4XPA - chains L and H of the 3 polymer chains in the assembly; structure by X-ray diffraction, 2.95 A resolution.

Chain L:
Molecule: Antibody fragment heavy chain-protein, 9D5-heavy chain
Source organism: Mus musculus
Notes: antibody fragment or engineered binder
Chain sequence (237 residues; numbered -21 to 215; the number before each row is that of its first residue; numbers below 1 keep their minus sign (Met-21 is residue -21)):
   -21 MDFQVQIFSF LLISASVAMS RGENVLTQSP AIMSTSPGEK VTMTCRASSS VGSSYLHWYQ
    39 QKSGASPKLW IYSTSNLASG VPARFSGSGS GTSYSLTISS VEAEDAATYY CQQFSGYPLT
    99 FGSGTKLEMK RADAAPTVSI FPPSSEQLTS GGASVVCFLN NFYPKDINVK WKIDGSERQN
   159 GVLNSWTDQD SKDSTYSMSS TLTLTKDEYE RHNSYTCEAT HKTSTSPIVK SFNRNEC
Disordered / not traced: -21 to 0, 215
Disulfides: Cys23-Cys89, Cys135-Cys195

Chain H:
Molecule: Antibody fragment light chain-protein, 9D5-light chain
Source organism: Mus musculus
Notes: antibody fragment or engineered binder
Chain sequence (240 residues; numbered -18 to 221; the number before each row is that of its first residue; numbers below 1 keep their minus sign (Met-18 is residue -18)):
   -18 MNFGLRLVFL VLILKGVQCE VQLVESGGGL VKPGGSLKLS CAASGFTFSS YAMSWVRQSP
    42 EKRLEWVAEI SSGGRYIYYS DTVTGRFTIS RDNARNILHL EMSSLRSEDT AMYYCARGEV
   102 RQRGFDYWGQ GTTLTVSSAK TTAPSVYPLA PVCGDTTGSS VTLGCLVKGY FPEPVTLTWN
   162 SGSLSSGVHT FPAVLQSDLY TLSSSVTVTS STWPSQSITC NVAHPASSTK VDKKIEPRGP
Disordered / not traced: -18 to 0, 220-221
Disulfides: Cys22-Cys96, Cys146-Cys201

Interface between chain L and chain H:
Pairs across the interface - 86 pairs, chain L then chain H:
  Ser32(L) - Gln103(H)
  Tyr33(L) - Gln103(H)  hydrogen bond
  His35(L) - Arg102(H)  hydrogen bond (side chain-backbone)
  His35(L) - Gln103(H)
  His35(L) - Arg104(H)
  His35(L) - Gly105(H)  hydrogen bond (side chain-backbone)
  Tyr37(L) - Gly105(H)
  Tyr37(L) - Phe106(H)  hydrogen bond (side chain-backbone)
  Tyr37(L) - Trp109(H)
  Gln39(L) - Gln39(H)  hydrogen bond
  Gln39(L) - Tyr95(H)  hydrogen bond
  Ala43(L) - Tyr95(H)
  Ser44(L) - Tyr95(H)
  Ser44(L) - Gly110(H)  hydrogen bond (side chain-backbone)
  Ser44(L) - Gln111(H)
  Pro45(L) - Tyr95(H)
  Pro45(L) - Trp109(H)
  Leu47(L) - Arg104(H)
  Leu47(L) - Phe106(H)
  Leu47(L) - Asp107(H)
  Tyr50(L) - Gln103(H)
  Tyr50(L) - Arg104(H)  hydrogen bond
  Ser51(L) - Gln103(H)
  Tyr88(L) - Gln39(H)  hydrogen bond
  Tyr88(L) - Lys43(H)  hydrogen bond (side chain-backbone)
  Tyr88(L) - Leu45(H)  hydrophobic
  Gln90(L) - Phe106(H)
  Phe92(L) - Arg102(H)
  Phe92(L) - Phe106(H)  hydrophobic
  Tyr95(L) - Trp47(H)  hydrophobic
  Tyr95(L) - Glu50(H)  hydrogen bond
  Tyr95(L) - Tyr59(H)
  Tyr95(L) - Arg102(H)  hydrogen bond
  Pro96(L) - Trp47(H)  hydrophobic
  Pro96(L) - Ser61(H)
  Pro96(L) - Asp62(H)
  Leu97(L) - Trp47(H)
  Phe99(L) - Val37(H)  hydrophobic
  Phe99(L) - Leu45(H)
  Phe99(L) - Trp47(H)  hydrophobic
  Phe99(L) - Phe106(H)  hydrophobic
  Phe99(L) - Trp109(H)  hydrophobic
  Ser117(L) - Thr143(H)
  Ile118(L) - Val133(H)
  Phe119(L) - Leu130(H)  hydrophobic
  Phe119(L) - Ala131(H)
  Phe119(L) - Pro132(H)
  Phe119(L) - Thr143(H)
  Pro120(L) - Ala131(H)
  Pro120(L) - Val133(H)
  Ser122(L) - Tyr128(H)
  Ser122(L) - Pro129(H)
  Glu124(L) - Pro129(H)
  Gln125(L) - Tyr128(H)
  Gln125(L) - Lys149(H)
  Ser132(L) - Leu147(H)
  Val134(L) - Leu130(H)  hydrophobic
  Phe136(L) - Leu130(H)  hydrophobic
  Phe136(L) - Gly145(H)
  Phe136(L) - Phe172(H)  hydrophobic
  Phe136(L) - Ser184(H)
  Phe136(L) - Ser185(H)
  Phe136(L) - Ser186(H)
  Asn138(L) - His170(H)
  Asn138(L) - Phe172(H)
  Asn138(L) - Ser186(H)  hydrogen bond
  Asn139(L) - His170(H)  hydrogen bond
  Val160(L) - Gln177(H)  hydrogen bond (backbone-side chain)
  Leu161(L) - Val175(H)
  Leu161(L) - Gln177(H)
  Leu161(L) - Thr182(H)
  Asn162(L) - Val175(H)
  Ser163(L) - Phe172(H)
  Ser163(L) - Pro173(H)  hydrogen bond (side chain-backbone)
  Ser163(L) - Val175(H)
  Trp164(L) - Pro173(H)
  Thr165(L) - Phe172(H)
  Lys170(L) - His170(H)
  Ser175(L) - His170(H)  hydrogen bond
  Ser175(L) - Phe172(H)
  Met176(L) - Phe172(H)
  Ser177(L) - Phe172(H)
  Ser177(L) - Ser184(H)  hydrogen bond
  Thr181(L) - Lys149(H)
  Phe210(L) - Val133(H)  hydrophobic
  Glu214(L) - Cys134(H)
Interface residues without a listed pair, chain L (45 interface residues in all): Asp166, Thr179
Interface residues without a listed pair, chain H (44 interface residues in all): Tyr60, Val101, Leu144, Thr171, Thr188

Summary:
45 residues of chain L and 44 residues of chain H are in contact, with 18 hydrogen bonds. Polar pairs include
Tyr33(L)-Gln103(H), His35(L)-Arg102(H) and His35(L)-Gly105(H).
Chain L is Antibody fragment heavy chain-protein, 9D5-heavy chain and chain H is Antibody fragment light
chain-protein, 9D5-light chain, both from Mus musculus; the structure, X-ray structure of Drosophila dopamine
transporter bound to 3,4dichlorophenethylamine, was determined by X-ray diffraction together with 4XP4, 4XPF
and 4XPG from the same study.
